Entry 8CT6 (electron microscopy, 3.10 A resolution); this record covers chains B and A of the 7 polymer chains in the assembly.

# Chain B (and A)
Protein: Cobra P1 ha
Organism: Influenza A virus
Notes: chain A of this document is another copy of the same molecule, construct and numbering; everything in this record applies to it too
Chain sequence (562 residues; row label = number of the first residue in the row):
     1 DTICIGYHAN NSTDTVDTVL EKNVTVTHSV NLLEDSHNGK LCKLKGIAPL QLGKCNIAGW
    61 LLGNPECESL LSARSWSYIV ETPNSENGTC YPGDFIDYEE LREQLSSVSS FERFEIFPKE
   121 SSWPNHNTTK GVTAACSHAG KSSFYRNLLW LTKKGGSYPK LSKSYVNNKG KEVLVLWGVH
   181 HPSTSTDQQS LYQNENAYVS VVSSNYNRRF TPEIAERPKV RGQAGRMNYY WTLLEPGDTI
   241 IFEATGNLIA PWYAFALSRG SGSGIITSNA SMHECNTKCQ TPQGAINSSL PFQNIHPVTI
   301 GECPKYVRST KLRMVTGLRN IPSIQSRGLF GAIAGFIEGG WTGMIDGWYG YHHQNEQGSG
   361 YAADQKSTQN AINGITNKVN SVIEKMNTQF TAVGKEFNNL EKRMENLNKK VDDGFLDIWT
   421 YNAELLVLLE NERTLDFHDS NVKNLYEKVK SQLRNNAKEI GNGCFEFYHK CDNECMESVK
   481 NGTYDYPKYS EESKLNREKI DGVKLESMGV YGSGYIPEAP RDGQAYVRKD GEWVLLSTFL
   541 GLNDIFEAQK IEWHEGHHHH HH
Disordered / not traced: 1-2, 324-336, 494-562 (chain A: 1-2, 322-337, 355-360, 495-562)
Disulfides: Cys4-Cys464, Cys42-Cys275, Cys55-Cys67, Cys90-Cys136, Cys279-Cys303, Cys471-Cys475
Covalently attached groups: N-acetylglucosamine (NAG) linked to Asn11, Asn23, Asn87, Asn127, Asn269, Asn287
From the paper describing this entry:
  - post-translational modification sites: Asn127

# Interface between chain B and chain A
Contacting residue pairs (60):
  Val19(B) with Asn377(A); Lys378(A); Glu430(A)
  Leu20(B) with Asn377(A), hydrogen bond (backbone-side chain); Lys378(A)
  Glu21(B) with Asn377(A)
  Glu213(B) with Arg209(A)
  Ile214(B) with Arg209(A)
  Ala215(B) with Ser200(A); Glu243(A)
  Glu216(B) with Ser162(A), hydrogen bond; Ile241(A); Glu243(A), hydrogen bond (backbone-side chain)
  Arg217(B) with Val202(A)
  Pro218(B) with Val202(A); Ser203(A); Ser204(A); Thr239(A); Ile241(A)
  Val220(B) with Ser204(A)
  Arg226(B) with Ser203(A), hydrogen bond (side chain-backbone); Asn207(A)
  Asn399(B) with Gln104(A)
  Leu400(B) with Asp97(A); Glu100(A)
  Glu401(B) with Glu100(A)
  Lys402(B) with Glu100(A), hydrogen bond (backbone-side chain); Glu103(A), hydrogen bond (side chain-backbone); Gln104(A); Ser107(A)
  Arg403(B) with Glu99(A); Glu100(A), salt bridge; Glu103(A); Lys395(A); Glu396(A), hydrogen bond (side chain-backbone); Phe397(A); Glu401(A), salt bridge
  Asn406(B) with Glu103(A), hydrogen bond
  Leu407(B) with Asn408(A)
  Lys410(B) with Lys395(A); Asn408(A), hydrogen bond; Asp412(A), salt bridge; Phe415(A)
  Val411(B) with Val411(A), hydrophobic; Phe415(A)
  Gly414(B) with Phe415(A)
  Phe415(B) with Phe415(A), hydrophobic
  Ile418(B) with Phe415(A), hydrophobic; Ile418(A), hydrophobic; Trp419(A), hydrophobic
  Tyr421(B) with Met386(A), hydrophobic; Asn422(A); Leu426(A)
  Glu424(B) with Lys385(A), salt bridge
  Leu425(B) with Leu426(A), hydrophobic
  Leu428(B) with Lys385(A)
  Leu429(B) with Arg433(A)
  Glu432(B) with Arg433(A), salt bridge
  Arg433(B) with Arg433(A)
  Glu459(B) with Arg454(A), salt bridge
Interface residues without a listed pair, chain B (34 interface residues in all): Lys22, Asp417, Asn422
Interface residues without a listed pair, chain A (39 interface residues in all): Trp231, Asn398, Leu407, Glu432

# Summary
Chain B and chain A form an interface of 34 and 39 residues respectively, with 9 hydrogen bonds and 6 salt
bridges. Polar contacts include Arg403(B)-Glu100(A), Arg403(B)-Glu401(A) and Lys410(B)-Asp412(A). Covalently
linked N-acetylglucosamine: at Asn11(B), Asn23(B), Asn87(B), Asn127(B), Asn269(B) and Asn287(B). From the
paper: a modification site at Asn127(B).
Both chains are Cobra P1 ha (Influenza A virus). Entry 8CT6 (1F8 mAb in complex with the computationally
optimized broadly reactive H1 influenza hemagglutinin P1) was determined by electron microscopy (same
publication as 7UYI).
